PDB entry 7PV2 | electron microscopy, 3.20 A resolution | chains F and G of the 12 polymer chains in the assembly

[Chain F (and G)]
Protein: Head-tail connector (Portal protein)
Organism: Bacillus phage GA-1
Notes: chain G of this document is another copy of the same molecule, construct and numbering; everything in this record applies to it too
Reference sequence: Q9FZW5 (Q9FZW5_BPGA1); residue numbers follow UniProt; this construct covers 1-306
Sequence (306 residues; numbered 1 to 306; the number before each row is that of its first residue):
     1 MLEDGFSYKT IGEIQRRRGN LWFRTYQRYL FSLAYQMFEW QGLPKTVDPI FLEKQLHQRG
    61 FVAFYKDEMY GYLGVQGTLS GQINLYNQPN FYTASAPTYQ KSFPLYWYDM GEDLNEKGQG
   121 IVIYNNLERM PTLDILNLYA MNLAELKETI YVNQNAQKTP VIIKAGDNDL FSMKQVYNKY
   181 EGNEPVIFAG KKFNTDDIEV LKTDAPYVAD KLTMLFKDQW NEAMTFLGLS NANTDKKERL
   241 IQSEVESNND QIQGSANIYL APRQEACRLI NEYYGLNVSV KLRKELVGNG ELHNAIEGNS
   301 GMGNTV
Unresolved in the structure: 1-7, 231-250, 285-306

[How chain F and chain G interact]
Pairs across the interface (82):
  Asn-20(F) with Ile-11(G)
  Phe-23(F) with Lys-9(G); Ile-11(G)
  Gln-27(F) with Lys-9(G)
  Leu-85(F) with Leu-73(G), hydrophobic; Thr-98(G)
  Tyr-86(F) with Thr-46(G); Asp-48(G); Leu-73(G); Gly-74(G), hydrogen bond (side chain-backbone)
  Gln-88(F) with Asp-48(G)
  Tyr-108(F) with Lys-45(G)
  Asp-109(F) with Lys-45(G), hydrogen bond (backbone-side chain)
  Met-110(F) with Lys-45(G)
  Leu-127(F) with Lys-54(G)
  Glu-128(F) with Arg-28(G); Ser-32(G); Tyr-35(G)
  Met-130(F) with Arg-28(G), hydrogen bond
  Ile-135(F) with Thr-25(G)
  Asn-137(F) with Lys-9(G); Ile-14(G)
  Leu-138(F) with Ile-14(G), hydrophobic; Trp-22(G), hydrophobic
  Tyr-139(F) with Tyr-26(G)
  Met-141(F) with Ile-11(G), hydrophobic; Gln-15(G); Arg-18(G)
  Asn-142(F) with Trp-22(G)
  Glu-145(F) with Gln-15(G), hydrogen bond; Arg-18(G), salt bridge; Tyr-151(G)
  Thr-149(F) with Gln-154(G), hydrogen bond; Lys-158(G)
  Val-152(F) with Lys-158(G)
  Lys-158(F) with Tyr-180(G), hydrogen bond (backbone-side chain)
  Thr-159(F) with Tyr-177(G)
  Val-161(F) with Val-186(G)
  Ile-162(F) with Tyr-177(G); Val-186(G); Phe-188(G), hydrophobic
  Ile-163(F) with Val-186(G), hydrogen bond (backbone-backbone); Ile-187(G); Phe-188(G), hydrogen bond (backbone-backbone)
  Lys-164(F) with Phe-188(G); Thr-195(G); Ile-198(G), hydrogen bond (side chain-backbone)
  Ala-165(F) with Phe-188(G), hydrogen bond (backbone-backbone); Ala-189(G); Gly-190(G)
  Gly-166(F) with Gly-190(G); Thr-195(G), hydrogen bond (backbone-side chain)
  Asn-168(F) with Ala-189(G); Gly-190(G)
  Leu-170(F) with Ile-187(G), hydrophobic
  Met-173(F) with Ile-187(G), hydrophobic
  Lys-174(F) with Glu-184(G)
  Tyr-177(F) with Pro-185(G)
  Leu-201(F) with Ile-198(G), hydrophobic; Val-200(G), hydrophobic
  Lys-202(F) with Val-200(G)
  Thr-203(F) with Val-161(G)
  Asp-204(F) with Val-161(G)
  Ala-205(F) with Pro-160(G), hydrophobic
  Lys-211(F) with Tyr-207(G), hydrogen bond (backbone-side chain)
  Leu-212(F) with Tyr-207(G), hydrophobic
  Leu-215(F) with Ala-209(G); Thr-213(G)
  Asp-218(F) with Lys-217(G), salt bridge
  Gln-219(F) with Lys-147(G)
  Glu-222(F) with Lys-147(G), salt bridge; Phe-216(G)
  Phe-226(F) with Tyr-26(G), hydrophobic; Tyr-29(G); Trp-220(G), hydrophobic
  Gln-251(F) with Lys-217(G), hydrogen bond; Asn-221(G), hydrogen bond (backbone-side chain)
  Ile-252(F) with Trp-220(G); Asn-221(G)
  Asn-257(F) with Gln-36(G)
  Ile-258(F) with Tyr-29(G); Gln-36(G)
Interface residues without a listed pair, chain F (60 interface residues in all): Asp-134, Leu-146, Glu-148, Asn-153, Asp-169, Pro-206, Val-208, Gln-253, Ser-255, Ala-261
Interface residues without a listed pair, chain G (57 interface residues in all): Tyr-8, Thr-10, Leu-21, Phe-31, Val-47, Ile-50, Tyr-99, Ile-150, Gln-157, Asn-183, Lys-202, Ser-230

[Summary]
Chain F and chain G form an interface of 60 and 57 residues respectively, with 14 hydrogen bonds and 3 salt
bridges. Among the polar pairs are Glu-145(F)/Arg-18(G), Asp-218(F)/Lys-217(G) and Glu-222(F)/Lys-147(G).
Both chains are Head-tail connector (Portal protein) (Bacillus phage GA-1). Entry 7PV2 (GA1 bacteriophage
portal protein) was determined by electron microscopy, deposited together with 7PV4.
